Entry 2AEM (X-ray diffraction, 2.80 A resolution); this record covers chain A.

== Chain A ==
Protein: Calcium-gated potassium channel mthK
From: Methanothermobacter thermautotrophicus
Reference sequence: O27564 (MTHK_METTH); residue numbers follow UniProt; this construct covers 107-336
Amino-acid sequence (234 residues; row label = number of the first residue in the row):
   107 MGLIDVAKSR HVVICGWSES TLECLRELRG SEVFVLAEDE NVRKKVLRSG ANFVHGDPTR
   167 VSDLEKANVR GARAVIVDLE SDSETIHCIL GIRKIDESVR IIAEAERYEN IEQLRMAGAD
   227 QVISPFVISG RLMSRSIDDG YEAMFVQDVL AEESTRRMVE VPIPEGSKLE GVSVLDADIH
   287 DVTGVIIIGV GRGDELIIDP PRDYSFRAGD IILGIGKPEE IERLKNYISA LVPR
Not modelled in the structure: 107-112, 339-340
Construct notes: cloning artifact (337-340)
UniProt features mapped onto this chain:
  - binding site (Ca(2+)): D184, E210, E212
  - mutagenesis: M107 (M107I: Elimination of the 26 kDa product and reduced levels of channel expression), D184 (D184N: At high calcium concentration, mean open time is short and mean closed time is long compared with wild-type)

== In short ==
Curated annotation (UniProt) lists 3 Ca2+-binding residues and 2 mutagenesis sites.
Chain A is Calcium-gated potassium channel mthK (Methanothermobacter thermautotrophicus); the structure,
Crystal Structures of the MthK RCK Domain, was determined by X-ray diffraction (same publication as 2AEF and
2AEJ).
